Entry 7KI4 (electron microscopy, 2.90 A resolution); this record covers chains A and B of the 9 polymer chains in the assembly.

== Chain A (and B) ==
Name: Fusion glycoprotein F0
Source organism: Nipah virus
Notes: chain B of this document is another copy of the same molecule, construct and numbering; everything in this record applies to it too
Reference sequence: Q9IH63 (FUS_NIPAV); numbering as in UniProt (aligned over 1-487)
Sequence (543 residues; row label = number of the first residue in the row):
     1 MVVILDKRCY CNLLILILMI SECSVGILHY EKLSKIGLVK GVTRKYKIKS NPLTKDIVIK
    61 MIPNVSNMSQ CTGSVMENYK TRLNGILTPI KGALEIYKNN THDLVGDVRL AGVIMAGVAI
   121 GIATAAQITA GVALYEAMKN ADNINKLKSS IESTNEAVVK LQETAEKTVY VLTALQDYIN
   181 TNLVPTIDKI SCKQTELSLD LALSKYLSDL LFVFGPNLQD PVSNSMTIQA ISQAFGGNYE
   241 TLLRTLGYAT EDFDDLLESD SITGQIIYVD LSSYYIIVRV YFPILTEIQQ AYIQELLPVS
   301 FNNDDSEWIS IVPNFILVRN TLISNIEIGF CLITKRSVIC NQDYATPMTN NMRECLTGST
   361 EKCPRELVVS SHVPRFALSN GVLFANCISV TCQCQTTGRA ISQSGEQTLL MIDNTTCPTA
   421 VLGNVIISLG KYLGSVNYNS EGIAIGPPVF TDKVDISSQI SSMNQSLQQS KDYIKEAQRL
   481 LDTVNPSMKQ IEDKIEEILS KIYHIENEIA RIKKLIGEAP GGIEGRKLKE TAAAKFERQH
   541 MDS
Unresolved in the structure: 1-26, 105-111, 482-543
Differences from the reference sequence: conflict Asp305 (Asn in Q9IH63); expression tag (488-543)
Disulfide bonds: Cys71-Cys192, Cys331-Cys340, Cys355-Cys363, Cys387-Cys392, Cys394-Cys417
Covalent attachments: glycan linked to Asn67; N-acetylglucosamine (NAG) linked to Asn99, Asn414, Asn464
UniProt features mapped onto this chain:
  - region: Leu110 to Leu134 (Fusion peptide)
  - site: Arg109, Leu110 (Cleavage)
  - glycosylation (N-linked (GlcNAc...) asparagine): Asn64, Asn67, Asn99, Asn414, Asn464

== Chain A / chain B interface ==
Pairs across the interface (116; chain A residue first):
  Gly41(A) - Ile122(B)
  Val42(A) - Ile122(B)  hydrophobic
  Arg44(A) - Gln219(B)
  Glu156(A) - Gln194(B)  hydrogen bond
  Glu156(A) - Leu197(B)
  Ala157(A) - Leu201(B)  hydrophobic
  Asp177(A) - Leu201(B)
  Asn180(A) - Ile190(B)
  Asn180(A) - Gln194(B)  hydrogen bond
  Thr181(A) - Asn182(B)
  Thr181(A) - Ser198(B)  hydrogen bond
  Asn182(A) - Asn182(B)
  Pro185(A) - Lys189(B)
  Pro185(A) - Ile190(B)  hydrophobic
  Gly236(A) - Lys205(B)
  Gly237(A) - Ser208(B)
  Asn238(A) - Leu201(B)  hydrogen bond (side chain-backbone)
  Asn238(A) - Ser204(B)
  Asn238(A) - Lys205(B)
  Asn238(A) - Ser208(B)
  Tyr239(A) - Ser208(B)  hydrogen bond (side chain-backbone)
  Tyr239(A) - Leu211(B)
  Tyr239(A) - Phe212(B)  hydrophobic
  Glu240(A) - Arg82(B)  salt bridge
  Glu240(A) - Ser204(B)
  Glu240(A) - Ser208(B)  hydrogen bond (backbone-side chain)
  Glu240(A) - Leu211(B)
  Thr241(A) - Leu201(B)
  Thr241(A) - Ser204(B)
  Arg244(A) - Asp200(B)  salt bridge
  Arg244(A) - Ser204(B)  hydrogen bond
  Phe253(A) - Arg82(B)
  Asp254(A) - Arg82(B)  salt bridge
  Asp254(A) - Pro216(B)
  Asp255(A) - Pro216(B)
  Glu258(A) - Leu211(B)
  Glu258(A) - Pro216(B)
  Glu258(A) - Asn217(B)  hydrogen bond
  Leu297(A) - Ile122(B)  hydrophobic
  Leu297(A) - Ala123(B)
  Leu297(A) - Thr124(B)
  Leu332(A) - Pro216(B)
  Leu332(A) - Asn217(B)
  Ile333(A) - Gln219(B)
  Glu366(A) - Pro347(B)
  Leu367(A) - Pro347(B)
  Val369(A) - Arg319(B)  hydrogen bond (backbone-side chain)
  Val369(A) - Ala345(B)
  Val369(A) - Thr346(B)
  Val369(A) - Pro347(B)
  Ser370(A) - Asp343(B)  hydrogen bond (side chain-backbone)
  Ser370(A) - Ala345(B)
  Ser371(A) - Asp343(B)  hydrogen bond (backbone-side chain)
  His372(A) - Gln342(B)
  His372(A) - Asp343(B)  hydrogen bond (side chain-backbone)
  Phe376(A) - Ala125(B)
  Phe376(A) - Ile128(B)  hydrophobic
  Ala377(A) - Ala123(B)
  Leu378(A) - Gly117(B)
  Leu378(A) - Ile120(B)  hydrophobic
  Leu378(A) - Gly121(B)
  Leu378(A) - Ile122(B)
  Leu378(A) - Ala123(B)  hydrogen bond (backbone-backbone)
  Leu378(A) - Ile128(B)  hydrophobic
  Ser379(A) - Gly121(B)
  Asn380(A) - Gly121(B)  hydrogen bond (backbone-backbone)
  Asn380(A) - Ile122(B)
  Gly381(A) - Gly117(B)
  Gly381(A) - Val118(B)
  Gly381(A) - Gly121(B)  hydrogen bond (backbone-backbone)
  Gln395(A) - Leu104(B)
  Thr419(A) - Ile114(B)
  Val425(A) - Met115(B)  hydrophobic
  Val425(A) - Ile128(B)  hydrophobic
  Val425(A) - Val132(B)  hydrophobic
  Ile426(A) - Leu104(B)  hydrophobic
  Ile426(A) - Val113(B)  hydrogen bond (backbone-backbone)
  Ile426(A) - Ile114(B)
  Ile426(A) - Met115(B)  hydrogen bond (backbone-backbone)
  Ile427(A) - Met115(B)
  Ile427(A) - Gly117(B)
  Ser428(A) - Met115(B)  hydrogen bond (backbone-backbone)
  Ser428(A) - Ala116(B)
  Ser428(A) - Gly117(B)  hydrogen bond (backbone-backbone)
  Ser428(A) - Val118(B)
  Leu429(A) - Val118(B)
  Gly430(A) - Val118(B)
  Phe450(A) - Pro347(B)  hydrophobic
  Phe450(A) - Met348(B)
  Phe450(A) - Thr349(B)
  Val454(A) - Ile311(B)
  Val454(A) - Pro313(B)
  Val454(A) - Met352(B)  hydrophobic
  Asp455(A) - Asn325(B)  hydrogen bond
  Asp455(A) - Pro347(B)
  Asp455(A) - Met348(B)
  Asp455(A) - Thr349(B)
  Ile456(A) - Ile456(B)  hydrophobic
  Ser457(A) - Val449(B)
  Ser457(A) - Thr451(B)
  Ser457(A) - Ile456(B)
  Ile460(A) - Ile456(B)  hydrophobic
  Ile460(A) - Ile460(B)  hydrophobic
  Ile460(A) - Met463(B)
  Ser461(A) - Pro447(B)
  Ser461(A) - Val449(B)
  Ser462(A) - Asn351(B)  hydrogen bond
  Met463(A) - Met463(B)
  Asn464(A) - Met463(B)
  Gln465(A) - Pro447(B)
  Leu467(A) - Met463(B)
  Leu467(A) - Leu467(B)  hydrophobic
  Lys471(A) - Ser470(B)
  Lys475(A) - Tyr473(B)
  Gln478(A) - Tyr473(B)
  Leu481(A) - Leu481(B)  hydrophobic
Also at the interface, not in a pair above, chain A (67 interface residues in all): Val158, Gln229, Phe235, Tyr248, Lys453, Ser458, Gln459
Also at the interface, not in a pair above, chain B (66 interface residues in all): Ile48, Gly112, Thr129, Leu207, Val312, Glu361, Pro448, Phe450, Gln459, Ser466, Glu476

== In short ==
67 residues of chain A and 66 residues of chain B are in contact, with 21 hydrogen bonds and 3 salt bridges.
Polar contacts include Glu240(A)-Arg82(B), Arg244(A)-Asp200(B) and Asp254(A)-Arg82(B). Covalently linked
N-acetylglucosamine: at Asn99(A), Asn414(A) and Asn464(A).
Both chains are Fusion glycoprotein F0 (Nipah virus). Entry 7KI4 (Structure of the NiV F glycoprotein in
complex with the 12B2 neutralizing antibody) was determined by electron microscopy.
